PDB entry 8D4B | electron microscopy, 2.92 A resolution | chains A and B of the 3 polymer chains in the assembly

== Chain A ==
Molecule: OrfB_Zn_ribbon domain-containing protein
From: Sulfuricurvum sp. PC08-66
UniProtKB: A0A0C2W1L1 (A0A0C2W1L1_9PROT); residue numbers follow UniProt; this construct covers 1-1232
Amino-acid sequence (1232 residues; numbered 1 to 1232; the number before each row is that of its first residue):
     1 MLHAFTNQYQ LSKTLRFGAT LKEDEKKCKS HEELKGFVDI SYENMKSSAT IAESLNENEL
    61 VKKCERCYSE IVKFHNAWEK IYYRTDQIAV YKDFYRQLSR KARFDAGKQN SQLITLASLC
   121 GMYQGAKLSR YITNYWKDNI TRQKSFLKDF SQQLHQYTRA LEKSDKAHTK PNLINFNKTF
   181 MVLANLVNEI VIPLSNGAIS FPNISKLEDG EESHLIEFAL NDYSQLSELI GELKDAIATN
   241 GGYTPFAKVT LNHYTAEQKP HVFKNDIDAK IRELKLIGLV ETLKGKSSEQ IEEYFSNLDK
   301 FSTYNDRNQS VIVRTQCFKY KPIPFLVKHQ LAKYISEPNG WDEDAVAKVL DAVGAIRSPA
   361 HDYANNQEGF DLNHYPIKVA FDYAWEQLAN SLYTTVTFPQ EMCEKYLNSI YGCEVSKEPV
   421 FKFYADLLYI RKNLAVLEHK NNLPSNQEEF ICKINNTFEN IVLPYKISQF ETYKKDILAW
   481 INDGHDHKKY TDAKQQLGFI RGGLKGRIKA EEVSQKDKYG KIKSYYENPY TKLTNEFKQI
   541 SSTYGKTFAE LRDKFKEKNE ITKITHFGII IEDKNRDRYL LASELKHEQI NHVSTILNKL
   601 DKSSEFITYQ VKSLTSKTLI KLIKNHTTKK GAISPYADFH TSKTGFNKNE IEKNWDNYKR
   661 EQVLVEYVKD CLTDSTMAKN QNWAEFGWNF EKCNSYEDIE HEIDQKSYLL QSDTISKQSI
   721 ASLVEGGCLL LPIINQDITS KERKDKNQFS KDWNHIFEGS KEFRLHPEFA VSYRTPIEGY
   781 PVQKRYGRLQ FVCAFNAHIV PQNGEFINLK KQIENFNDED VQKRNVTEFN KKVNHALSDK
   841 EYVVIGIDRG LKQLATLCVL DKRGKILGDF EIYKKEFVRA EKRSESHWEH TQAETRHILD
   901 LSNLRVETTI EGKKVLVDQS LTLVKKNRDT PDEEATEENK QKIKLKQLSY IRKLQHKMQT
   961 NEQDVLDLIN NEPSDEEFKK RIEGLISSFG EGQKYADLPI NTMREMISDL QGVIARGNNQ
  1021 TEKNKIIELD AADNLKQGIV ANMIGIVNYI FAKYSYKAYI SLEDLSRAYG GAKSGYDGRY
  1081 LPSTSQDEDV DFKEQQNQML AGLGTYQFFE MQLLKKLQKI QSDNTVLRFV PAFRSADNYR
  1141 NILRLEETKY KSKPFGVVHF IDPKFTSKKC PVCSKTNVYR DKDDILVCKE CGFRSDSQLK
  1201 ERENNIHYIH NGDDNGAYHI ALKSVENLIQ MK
Disordered / not traced: 1-4, 51-56, 509-527, 1168-1204
Reported in the primary citation:
  - mutagenesis - Y465A, Y1080A: decreased catalytic activity on dsDNA
  - mutagenesis - Y465A, Y1080A: unchanged catalytic activity on ssRNA
  - mutagenesis - Y465A, Y1080A: unchanged catalytic activity on ssDNA
  - mutagenesis - Y1069A, F1092A: abolished catalytic activity on ssRNase
  - mutagenesis - Y1069A, F1092A: abolished catalytic activity on dsDNase
  - mutagenesis - Y1069A: unchanged catalytic activity on ssDNase
  - mutagenesis - F1092A: abolished catalytic activity on ssDNase
  - mutagenesis - Y465A: decreased catalytic activity on supercoiled plasmid

== Chain B ==
Molecule: 41-nt RNA strand
Sequence (41 nucleotides; row label = number of the first residue in the row):
     4 AUUUCUACUA UUGUAGAUUG GAGCAACACC UGAAGAAGGC U

== Chain A / chain B interface ==
Pairs across the interface (167; chain A residue first):
  Ser12(A) - U22(B)  base contact
  Lys13(A) - U22(B)  sugar contact
  Thr14(A) - U22(B)  hydrogen bond to the sugar
  Thr14(A) - G23(B)  hydrogen bond to the sugar
  Arg16(A) - U6(B)  hydrogen bond to the base
  Arg16(A) - U7(B)  sugar contact
  Arg16(A) - G23(B)  salt bridge to the phosphate
  Phe17(A) - U6(B)  sugar contact
  Gly18(A) - U6(B)  hydrogen bond to the sugar
  Lys22(A) - A4(B)  hydrogen bond to the phosphate
  Lys22(A) - U5(B)  salt bridge to the phosphate
  Glu25(A) - U15(B)  hydrogen bond to the base
  Lys26(A) - A4(B)  base contact
  Lys26(A) - U14(B)  salt bridge to the phosphate
  Lys26(A) - U15(B)  salt bridge to the phosphate
  Lys27(A) - U15(B)  base contact
  Lys27(A) - G16(B)  salt bridge to the phosphate
  Cys28(A) - U15(B)  hydrogen bond to the phosphate
  Cys28(A) - G16(B)  hydrogen bond to the phosphate
  Lys29(A) - U15(B)  base contact
  Ser164(A) - A36(B)  sugar contact
  Asp165(A) - A36(B)  hydrogen bond to the sugar
  Asp165(A) - A37(B)  sugar contact
  Ala167(A) - G35(B)  hydrogen bond to the base
  Ala167(A) - A36(B)  hydrogen bond to the sugar
  His168(A) - G35(B)  base contact
  His168(A) - A36(B)  hydrogen bond to the sugar
  His168(A) - A37(B)  hydrogen bond to the sugar
  Ile174(A) - G26(B)  sugar contact
  Ile174(A) - C27(B)  phosphate contact
  Lys178(A) - A25(B)  hydrogen bond to the sugar
  Lys178(A) - G26(B)  salt bridge to the phosphate
  Ala238(A) - A25(B)  phosphate contact
  Asn240(A) - A25(B)  hydrogen bond to the phosphate
  Asn240(A) - G26(B)  hydrogen bond to the phosphate
  Tyr243(A) - U7(B)  sugar contact
  Lys321(A) - A28(B)  salt bridge to the phosphate
  Ala360(A) - A39(B)  sugar contact
  His361(A) - G38(B)  hydrogen bond to the phosphate
  His361(A) - A39(B)  salt bridge to the phosphate
  Ala364(A) - A39(B)  phosphate contact
  Ala364(A) - A40(B)  phosphate contact
  Gln387(A) - A40(B)  hydrogen bond to the sugar
  Thr394(A) - G41(B)  phosphate contact
  Thr395(A) - G41(B)  sugar contact
  Val396(A) - A40(B)  sugar contact
  Thr397(A) - A40(B)  sugar contact
  Thr397(A) - G41(B)  phosphate contact
  Lys432(A) - G41(B)  sugar contact
  Lys432(A) - G42(B)  sugar contact
  Val436(A) - G42(B)  sugar contact
  Val436(A) - C43(B)  sugar contact
  His439(A) - C43(B)  base contact
  Asn442(A) - C43(B)  hydrogen bond to the sugar
  Asn442(A) - U44(B)  sugar contact
  Leu443(A) - U44(B)  sugar contact
  Pro444(A) - C43(B)  phosphate contact
  Pro444(A) - U44(B)  phosphate contact
  Ser445(A) - U44(B)  hydrogen bond to the phosphate
  Phe450(A) - C43(B)  sugar contact
  Phe537(A) - A29(B)  phosphate contact
  Lys538(A) - A28(B)  hydrogen bond to the sugar
  Lys538(A) - A29(B)  sugar contact
  Ser541(A) - A28(B)  hydrogen bond to the phosphate
  Ser541(A) - A29(B)  sugar contact
  Ser542(A) - C27(B)  sugar contact
  Ser542(A) - A28(B)  sugar contact
  Gly545(A) - C27(B)  sugar contact
  Lys546(A) - C27(B)  hydrogen bond to the sugar
  Ala549(A) - G26(B)  sugar contact
  Ala549(A) - C27(B)  sugar contact
  Arg552(A) - G26(B)  hydrogen bond to the sugar
  Arg552(A) - C27(B)  salt bridge to the phosphate
  Ile734(A) - U6(B)  sugar contact
  Asn735(A) - U6(B)  phosphate contact
  Gln736(A) - A4(B)  sugar contact
  Gln736(A) - U5(B)  hydrogen bond to the sugar
  Gln736(A) - U6(B)  hydrogen bond to the phosphate
  Gln736(A) - G16(B)  hydrogen bond to the base
  Gln736(A) - U17(B)  base contact
  Thr739(A) - G16(B)  phosphate contact
  Ser740(A) - G16(B)  phosphate contact
  Lys741(A) - U15(B)  sugar contact
  Lys741(A) - G16(B)  hydrogen bond to the phosphate
  Lys746(A) - U17(B)  salt bridge to the phosphate
  Lys746(A) - A18(B)  phosphate contact
  Asn747(A) - U6(B)  hydrogen bond to the base
  Asn747(A) - U7(B)  base contact
  Asn747(A) - A20(B)  base contact
  Asn747(A) - U21(B)  base contact
  Gln748(A) - U21(B)  hydrogen bond to the base
  Phe749(A) - U6(B)  base contact
  Phe749(A) - U21(B)  stacking on the base
  Phe749(A) - U22(B)  sugar contact
  Arg774(A) - U7(B)  salt bridge to the phosphate
  Gln783(A) - A4(B)  phosphate contact
  Lys784(A) - A4(B)  sugar contact
  Lys784(A) - U5(B)  phosphate contact
  Arg785(A) - U5(B)  salt bridge to the phosphate
  Arg785(A) - U7(B)  phosphate contact
  Arg785(A) - C8(B)  salt bridge to the phosphate
  Tyr786(A) - U7(B)  hydrogen bond to the phosphate
  Tyr786(A) - C8(B)  hydrogen bond to the phosphate
  Arg788(A) - U5(B)  salt bridge to the phosphate
  Gln790(A) - U6(B)  sugar contact
  Gln790(A) - U7(B)  phosphate contact
  Val792(A) - U6(B)  sugar contact
  Phe877(A) - U12(B)  sugar contact
  Phe877(A) - A13(B)  sugar contact
  Phe877(A) - U14(B)  base contact
  Arg879(A) - U14(B)  salt bridge to the phosphate
  Arg883(A) - U14(B)  phosphate contact
  Ser884(A) - U14(B)  hydrogen bond to the sugar
  Ser884(A) - U15(B)  phosphate contact
  Ser886(A) - U14(B)  hydrogen bond to the sugar
  Trp888(A) - C11(B)  sugar contact
  Trp888(A) - U12(B)  sugar contact
  Trp888(A) - U14(B)  hydrogen bond to the base
  Trp888(A) - U17(B)  sugar contact
  Arg905(A) - A10(B)  hydrogen bond to the base
  Arg905(A) - A18(B)  hydrogen bond to the sugar
  Arg905(A) - G19(B)  sugar contact
  Val906(A) - A18(B)  hydrogen bond to the sugar
  Val906(A) - G19(B)  sugar contact
  Glu907(A) - A18(B)  hydrogen bond to the sugar
  Thr908(A) - A18(B)  hydrogen bond to the phosphate
  Thr908(A) - G19(B)  hydrogen bond to the phosphate
  Gln919(A) - A10(B)  sugar contact
  Val924(A) - C11(B)  phosphate contact
  Val924(A) - U12(B)  phosphate contact
  Lys925(A) - U12(B)  hydrogen bond to the phosphate
  Lys925(A) - A13(B)  salt bridge to the phosphate
  Arg928(A) - A4(B)  phosphate contact
  Arg928(A) - C11(B)  base contact
  Arg928(A) - U12(B)  hydrogen bond to the base
  Arg928(A) - A13(B)  base contact
  Asp929(A) - A13(B)  hydrogen bond to the sugar
  Pro931(A) - A13(B)  sugar contact
  Asn939(A) - A10(B)  hydrogen bond to the sugar
  Asn939(A) - C11(B)  phosphate contact
  Gln941(A) - A10(B)  sugar contact
  Lys944(A) - A10(B)  phosphate contact
  Lys944(A) - C11(B)  salt bridge to the phosphate
  His956(A) - A31(B)  sugar contact
  His956(A) - C32(B)  sugar contact
  Gln959(A) - C32(B)  hydrogen bond to the sugar
  Gln959(A) - C33(B)  sugar contact
  Thr960(A) - C32(B)  phosphate contact
  Gln1020(A) - U34(B)  sugar contact
  Asn1034(A) - C8(B)  hydrogen bond to the sugar
  Asn1034(A) - U9(B)  sugar contact
  Leu1035(A) - U9(B)  phosphate contact
  Leu1035(A) - A10(B)  phosphate contact
  Gln1037(A) - C8(B)  hydrogen bond to the sugar
  Gly1038(A) - U9(B)  sugar contact
  Ala1041(A) - G19(B)  hydrogen bond to the sugar
  Ala1041(A) - A20(B)  sugar contact
  Asn1042(A) - G19(B)  sugar contact
  Gly1045(A) - G19(B)  phosphate contact
  Gly1045(A) - A20(B)  phosphate contact
  Asn1048(A) - A20(B)  hydrogen bond to the phosphate
  Arg1079(A) - A31(B)  hydrogen bond to the phosphate
  Arg1079(A) - C32(B)  salt bridge to the phosphate
  Gln1112(A) - A20(B)  sugar contact
  Lys1116(A) - A20(B)  salt bridge to the phosphate
  Lys1116(A) - U21(B)  salt bridge to the phosphate
  Lys1119(A) - U22(B)  salt bridge to the phosphate
Also at the interface, not in a pair above, chain A (117 interface residues in all): Lys166, Lys170, Asn172, Lys319, Ser358, Asn390, Asn446, Asp553, Asp737, Asn796, Lys875, Glu885, His887, Lys914, Thr930, Ile1027, Ile1039, Asp1077
Also at the interface, not in a pair above, chain B (40 interface residues in all): C30

== Overview ==
Chain A and chain B form an interface of 117 and 40 residues respectively; the contacts include 51 hydrogen
bonds, 21 salt bridges and 1 aromatic stacking contact. Polar pairs include Arg16(A)-U6(B), Glu25(A)-U15(B)
and Ala167(A)-G35(B). From the paper: Y465A and Y1080A of chain A reduce catalytic activity on dsDNA; Y1069A
and F1092A of chain A abolish catalytic activity on ssRNase.
Here chain A is OrfB_Zn_ribbon domain-containing protein (Sulfuricurvum sp. PC08-66) and chain B is a 41-nt
RNA strand. Entry 8D4B (Structure of Cas12a2 ternary complex) was determined by electron microscopy (same
publication as 8D49 and 8D4A).
